Entry 8ZF9 (electron microscopy, 2.56 A resolution); this record covers chains B and N of the 6 polymer chains in the assembly.

# Chain B
Name: Guanine nucleotide-binding protein G(I)/G(S)/G(T) subunit beta-1
From: Homo sapiens
UniProtKB: P62873 (GBB1_HUMAN); residue numbers follow UniProt; this construct covers 2-340
Amino-acid sequence (377 residues; each row starts with the number of its first residue; numbers below 1 keep their minus sign (Met-10 is residue -10)):
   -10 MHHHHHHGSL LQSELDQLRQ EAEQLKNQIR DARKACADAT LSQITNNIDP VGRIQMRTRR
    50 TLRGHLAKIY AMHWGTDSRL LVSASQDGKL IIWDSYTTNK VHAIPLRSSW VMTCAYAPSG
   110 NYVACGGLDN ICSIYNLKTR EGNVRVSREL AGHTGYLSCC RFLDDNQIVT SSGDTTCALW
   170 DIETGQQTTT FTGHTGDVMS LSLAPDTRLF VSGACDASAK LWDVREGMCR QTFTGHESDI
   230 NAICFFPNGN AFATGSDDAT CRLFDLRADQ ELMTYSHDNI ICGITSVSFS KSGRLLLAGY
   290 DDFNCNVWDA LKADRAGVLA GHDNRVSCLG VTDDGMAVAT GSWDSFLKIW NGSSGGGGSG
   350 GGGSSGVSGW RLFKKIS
Unresolved in the structure: -10 to 2, 341-366
Sequence notes: initiating methionine (-10); expression tag (-9 to 1, 341-366)
Curated features (UniProtKB/Swiss-Prot):
  - modified residue: Ser2 (N-acetylserine), His266 (Phosphohistidine)
  - natural variant: Leu30 (L30F: In MRD42; uncertain significance), Arg52 (R52G: In MRD42), Gly64 (G64V: In MRD42), Asp76 (D76E: In MRD42; D76G: In MRD42), Gly77 (G77S: In MRD42), Lys78 (K78R: In MRD42), Ile80 (I80N: In MRD42; I80T: In MRD42), His91 (H91R: In MRD42; uncertain significance), Ala92 (A92T: In MRD42), Pro94 (P94S: In MRD42), Leu95 (L95P: In MRD42), Arg96 (R96L: In MRD42), 5 further natural variant entries in UniProt

# Chain N
Name: Nanobody35
From: synthetic construct
Notes: antibody fragment or engineered binder
Amino-acid sequence (156 residues; numbered -21 to 134; the number before each row is that of its first residue; numbers below 1 keep their minus sign (Met-21 is residue -21)):
   -21 MKYLLPTAAA GLLLLAAQPA MAQVQLQESG GGLVQPGGSL RLSCAASGFT FSNYKMNWVR
    39 QAPGKGLEWV SDISQSGASI SYTGSVKGRF TISRDNAKNT LYLQMNSLKP EDTAVYYCAR
    99 CPAPFTRDCF DVTSTTYAYR GQGTQVTVSS HHHHHH
Unresolved in the structure: -21 to 0, 9-10, 42, 89, 110, 129-134

# Chain B / chain N interface
Contacting residue pairs (14; chain B residue first):
  Thr184(B) with Thr114(N)
  Cys204(B) with Ala116(N); Tyr117(N), hydrogen bond (backbone-side chain)
  Asp205(B) with Ala116(N); Tyr117(N)
  Ala206(B) with Tyr117(N)
  Glu226(B) with Phe27(N); Tyr32(N); Arg98(N), hydrogen bond (backbone-side chain)
  Ser227(B) with Arg98(N); Pro100(N), hydrogen bond (side chain-backbone); Tyr117(N)
  Asp228(B) with Tyr117(N), hydrogen bond (backbone-side chain)
  Asp246(B) with Pro102(N)
Interface residues without a listed pair, chain B (13 interface residues in all): Thr223, Gly224, His225, Asp247, Ile270
Interface residues without a listed pair, chain N (12 interface residues in all): Gln1, Val2, Ala101, Phe103

# Summary
Chain B and chain N form an interface of 13 and 12 residues respectively, with 4 hydrogen bonds. Polar pairs
include Cys204(B)-Tyr117(N), Glu226(B)-Arg98(N) and Ser227(B)-Pro100(N).
Chain B is Guanine nucleotide-binding protein G(I)/G(S)/G(T) subunit beta-1 (Homo sapiens) and chain N is
Nanobody35 (synthetic construct); the structure, Cryo-EM structure of the mmGPR4-Gs complex in pH7.2, was
determined by electron microscopy (same publication as 8ZD1, 8ZF6, 8ZFA, 8ZFC and 9JVG).
